5X7X - chains C and J of the 10 polymer chains in the assembly; structure by X-ray diffraction, 2.18 A resolution.

Chain C:
Name: Histone H2A type 1-B/E
Source organism: Homo sapiens
Reference sequence: P04908 (H2A1B_HUMAN); residues 0-129 here correspond to UniProt positions 1-130 (UniProt number = residue number + 1)
Sequence (133 residues; row label = number of the first residue in the row; numbers below 1 keep their minus sign (Gly-3 is residue -3)):
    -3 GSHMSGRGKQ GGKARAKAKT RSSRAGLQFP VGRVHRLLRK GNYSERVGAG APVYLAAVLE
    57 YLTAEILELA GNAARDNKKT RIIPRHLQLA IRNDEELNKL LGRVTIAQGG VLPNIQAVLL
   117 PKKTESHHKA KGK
Disordered / not traced: -3 to 10, 119-129
Differences from the reference sequence: expression tag (-3 to -1)
Curated features (UniProtKB/Swiss-Prot):
  - modified residue: Ser1 (N-acetylserine), Arg3 (Citrulline), Lys5 (N6-(2-hydroxyisobutyryl)lysine), Lys9 (N6-(2-hydroxyisobutyryl)lysine), Lys13 (N6-(beta-hydroxybutyryl)lysine), Lys36 (N6-(2-hydroxyisobutyryl)lysine), Lys74 (N6-(2-hydroxyisobutyryl)lysine), Lys75 (N6-(2-hydroxyisobutyryl)lysine), Lys95 (N6-(2-hydroxyisobutyryl)lysine), Gln104 (N5-methylglutamine), Lys118 (N6-(2-hydroxyisobutyryl)lysine), Lys119 (N6-crotonyllysine), Thr120 (Phosphothreonine), Lys125 (N6-crotonyllysine)
  - cross-link (Glycyl lysine isopeptide (Lys-Gly)): Lys13 (interchain with G-Cter in ubiquitin), Lys15 (interchain with G-Cter in ubiquitin), Lys119 (interchain with G-Cter in ubiquitin)

Chain J:
Molecule: 146-nt DNA strand
Source organism: Homo sapiens
Sequence (146 nucleotides; row label = number of the first residue in the row):
   147 ATCAATATCC ACCTGCAGAT TCTACCAAAA GTGTATTTGG AAACTGCTCC ATCAAAAGGC
   207 ATGTTCAGCT GAATTCAGCT GAACATGCCT TTTGATGGAG CAGTTTCCAA ATACACTTTT
   267 GGTAGAATCT GCAGGTGGAT ATTGAT
Disordered / not traced: 147
Metal / ion sites: Mn2+ site 1 near DT183 (its only coordinating residue here); Mn2+ site 2: DG185, DG186; Mn2+ site 3 near DG217 (its only coordinating residue here); Mn2+ site 4 near DG267 (its only coordinating residue here); Mn2+ site 5 near DG280 (its only coordinating residue here)

How chain C and chain J interact:
Pairs across the interface (16):
  Arg11(C) with DT264(J), phosphate contact; DT265(J), salt bridge to the phosphate
  Thr16(C) with DG267(J), sugar contact
  Arg29(C) with DG268(J), hydrogen bond to the phosphate; DT269(J), salt bridge to the phosphate
  Arg42(C) with DT258(J), hydrogen bond to the sugar; DA259(J), phosphate contact
  Val43(C) with DT258(J), phosphate contact; DA259(J), hydrogen bond to the phosphate
  Gly44(C) with DT258(J), phosphate contact
  Ala45(C) with DT258(J), hydrogen bond to the phosphate
  Lys75(C) with DC278(J), phosphate contact
  Thr76(C) with DG277(J), hydrogen bond to the phosphate; DC278(J), hydrogen bond to the phosphate
  Arg77(C) with DG277(J), sugar contact; DC278(J), hydrogen bond to the phosphate
Also at the interface, not in a pair above, chain C (16 interface residues in all): Lys13, Ala14, Pro26, His31, Glu41, Lys74
Also at the interface, not in a pair above, chain J (11 interface residues in all): DT266, DA279

Overview:
16 residues of chain C and 11 residues of chain J are in contact; the contacts include 7 hydrogen bonds and 2
salt bridges. Among the polar pairs are Arg42(C)-DT258(J), Arg29(C)-DG268(J) and Val43(C)-DA259(J). DG185(J)
and DG186(J) coordinate Mn2+ site 2.
Chain C is Histone H2A type 1-B/E and chain J is a 146-nt DNA strand, both from Homo sapiens; the structure,
The crystal structure of the nucleosome containing H3.3 at 2.18 angstrom resolution, was determined by X-ray
diffraction (same publication as 5GXQ).
